PDB entry 8TOF | electron microscopy, 2.80 A resolution | chains N and g of the 18 polymer chains in the assembly

Chain N:
Molecule: 206-nt DNA strand
Sequence (206 nucleotides; numbered -103 to 102; the number before each row is that of its first residue; numbers below 1 keep their minus sign (DT-103 is residue -103)):
  -103 TTGTGTTTGGTGTGTCTGGGTGGTGGCCGTTTTCGTTGTTTTTTTCTGTC
   -53 TCGTGCCAGGAGACTAGGGAGTAATCCCCTTGGCGGTTAAAACGCGGGGG
    -3 ACAGCGCGTACGTGCGTTTAAGCGGTGCTAGAGCTGTCTACGACCAATTG
    47 AGCGGCCTCGGCACCGGGATTCTGATATCGCGCGTGATCTTACGGCATTA
    97 TACGTA
Not modelled in the structure: -103 to -90, 87-102

Chain g:
Name: Histone H2A
Source organism: Xenopus laevis
UniProtKB: Q6AZJ8 (Q6AZJ8_XENLA); residues 0-129 here correspond to UniProt positions 1-130 (UniProt number = residue number + 1)
Amino-acid sequence (130 residues; row label = number of the first residue in the row; numbering starts at 0):
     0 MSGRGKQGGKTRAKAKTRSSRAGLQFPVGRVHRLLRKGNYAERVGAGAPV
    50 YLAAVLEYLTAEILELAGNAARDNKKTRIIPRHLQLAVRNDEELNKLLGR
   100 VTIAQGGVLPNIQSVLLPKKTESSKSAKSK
Not modelled in the structure: 0-13, 119-129

Interface between chain N and chain g:
Pairs across the interface (14; chain N residue first):
  DG38(N) - Arg42(g)  hydrogen bond to the sugar
  DG38(N) - Val43(g)  sugar contact
  DG38(N) - Gly44(g)  phosphate contact
  DG38(N) - Ala45(g)  hydrogen bond to the phosphate
  DA39(N) - Arg42(g)  phosphate contact
  DA39(N) - Val43(g)  hydrogen bond to the phosphate
  DA47(N) - Thr16(g)  sugar contact
  DG48(N) - Arg29(g)  hydrogen bond to the phosphate
  DC49(N) - Arg29(g)  salt bridge to the phosphate
  DG57(N) - Thr76(g)  phosphate contact
  DG57(N) - Arg77(g)  hydrogen bond to the sugar
  DC58(N) - Lys75(g)  phosphate contact
  DC58(N) - Thr76(g)  hydrogen bond to the phosphate
  DC58(N) - Arg77(g)  hydrogen bond to the phosphate
Also at the interface, not in a pair above, chain N (8 interface residues in all): DA59
Also at the interface, not in a pair above, chain g (13 interface residues in all): His31, Arg35, Glu41, Lys74

In short:
Chain N and chain g form an interface of 8 and 13 residues respectively; the contacts include 7 hydrogen bonds
and 1 salt bridge. Polar contacts include DG38(N)-Arg42(g), DG57(N)-Arg77(g) and DG38(N)-Ala45(g).
Chain N is a 206-nt DNA strand and chain g is Histone H2A (Xenopus laevis); the structure, Rpd3S bound to an
H3K36Cme3 modified nucleosome, was determined by electron microscopy.
